3HX0 - chains A and B of the 4 polymer chains in the assembly; structure by X-ray diffraction, 3.00 A resolution.

[Chain A]
Name: DNA polymerase lambda
From: Homo sapiens
Notes: EC 2.7.7.7, 4.2.99.-; fragment: Catalytic domain
Reference sequence: Q9UGP5 (DPOLL_HUMAN); numbering as in UniProt (aligned over 242-575)
Chain sequence (335 residues; row label = number of the first residue in the row):
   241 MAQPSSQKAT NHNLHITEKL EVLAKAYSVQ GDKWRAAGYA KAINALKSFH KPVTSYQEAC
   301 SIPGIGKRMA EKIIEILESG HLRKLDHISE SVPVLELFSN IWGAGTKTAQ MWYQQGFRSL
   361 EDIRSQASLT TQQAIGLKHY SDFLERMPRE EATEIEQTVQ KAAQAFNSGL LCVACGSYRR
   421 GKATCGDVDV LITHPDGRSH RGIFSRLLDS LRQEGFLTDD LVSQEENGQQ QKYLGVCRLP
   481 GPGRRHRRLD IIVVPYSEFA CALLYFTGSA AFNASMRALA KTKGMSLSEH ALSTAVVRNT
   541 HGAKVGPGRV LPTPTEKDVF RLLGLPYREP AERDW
Disordered / not traced: 241-245
Construct notes: initiating methionine (241); engineered mutation Ala-277 (Leu in Q9UGP5), Ala-511 (His in Q9UGP5), Ala-514 (Arg in Q9UGP5), Ala-543 (Cys in Q9UGP5)
Metal / ion sites: Mg2+: Asp-427, Asp-429 (together with 2',3'-dideoxy-thymidine-5'-triphosphate)
Residues lining bound ligands: 2',3'-dideoxy-thymidine-5'-triphosphate (D3T): Arg-386, Gly-416, Ser-417, Arg-420, Cys-425, Gly-426, Asp-427, Asp-429, Tyr-505, Phe-506, Thr-507, Gly-508, Ser-509, Ala-510, Asn-513

[Chain B]
Molecule: 12-nt DNA strand
Sequence (12 nucleotides; each row starts with the number of its first residue):
     1 CGGCAAATAC TG

[Chain A / chain B interface]
Residue-residue contacts (24; chain A residue first):
  Trp-274(A) with DC4(B), stacking on the base; DA5(B), sugar contact
  Ala-277(A) with DA5(B), hydrogen bond to the base
  Lys-281(A) with DA5(B), base contact
  Val-462(A) with DC10(B), phosphate contact
  Ser-463(A) with DT11(B), phosphate contact
  Gln-471(A) with DA9(B), phosphate contact; DC10(B), phosphate contact
  Lys-472(A) with DA9(B), hydrogen bond to the sugar; DC10(B), hydrogen bond to the phosphate
  Ala-514(A) with DA5(B), sugar contact; DA6(B), sugar contact
  Ser-515(A) with DA5(B), sugar contact
  Arg-517(A) with DA6(B), hydrogen bond to the base; DA7(B), hydrogen bond to the sugar
  Ala-518(A) with DA5(B), phosphate contact; DA6(B), sugar contact
  Lys-521(A) with DA6(B), sugar contact; DA7(B), salt bridge to the phosphate
  Leu-527(A) with DA7(B), sugar contact
  Ser-528(A) with DA7(B), phosphate contact
  Glu-529(A) with DT8(B), sugar contact
  His-530(A) with DT8(B), phosphate contact; DA9(B), salt bridge to the phosphate
Other interface residues (no listed pair), chain A (24 interface residues in all): Ala-280, Thr-371, Gln-372, Gln-464, Gln-469, Ala-511, Asn-513, Ser-526
Other interface residues (no listed pair), chain B (9 interface residues in all): DG12

[Summary]
The interface between chain A and chain B involves 24 residues on one side and 9 on the other, with 5 hydrogen
bonds, 2 salt bridges and 1 aromatic stacking contact. Among the polar pairs are Ala-277(A)/DA5(B),
Arg-517(A)/DA6(B) and Lys-472(A)/DA9(B). Ligands of chain A: 2',3'-dideoxy-thymidine-5'-triphosphate.
Chain A is DNA polymerase lambda (Homo sapiens) and chain B is a 12-nt DNA strand; the structure, ternary
complex of L277A, H511A, R514 mutant pol lambda bound to a 2 nucleotide gapped DNA ..., was determined by
X-ray diffraction.
